Entry 8C02 (electron microscopy, 4.09 A resolution (low resolution: residue-level contacts below are approximate; hydrogen-bond / salt-bridge calls are withheld)); this record covers chains A and B.

# Chain A
Name: Solute carrier family 40 member 1
From: Homo sapiens
Reference sequence: Q9NP59 (S40A1_HUMAN); residue numbers follow UniProt; this construct covers 2-571
Amino-acid sequence (580 residues; numbered 0 to 579; the number before each row is that of its first residue; numbering starts at 0):
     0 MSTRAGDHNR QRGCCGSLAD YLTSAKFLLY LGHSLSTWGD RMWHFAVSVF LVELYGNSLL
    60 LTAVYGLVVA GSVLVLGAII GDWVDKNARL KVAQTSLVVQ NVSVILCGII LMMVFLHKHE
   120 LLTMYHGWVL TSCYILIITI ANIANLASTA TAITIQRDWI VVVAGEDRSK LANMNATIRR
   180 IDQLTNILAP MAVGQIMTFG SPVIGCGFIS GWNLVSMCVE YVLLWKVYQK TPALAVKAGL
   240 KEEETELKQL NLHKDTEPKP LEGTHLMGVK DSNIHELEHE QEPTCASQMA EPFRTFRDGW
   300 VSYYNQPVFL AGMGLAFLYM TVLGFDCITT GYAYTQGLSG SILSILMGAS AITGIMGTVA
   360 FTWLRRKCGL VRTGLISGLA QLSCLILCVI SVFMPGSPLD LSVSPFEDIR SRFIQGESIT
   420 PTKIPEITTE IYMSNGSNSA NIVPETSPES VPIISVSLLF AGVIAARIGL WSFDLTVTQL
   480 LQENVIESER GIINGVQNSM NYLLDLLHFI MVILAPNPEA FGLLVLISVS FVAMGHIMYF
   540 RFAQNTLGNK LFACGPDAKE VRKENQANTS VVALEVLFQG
Unresolved in the structure: 0-17, 237-285, 395-448, 550-579
Sequence notes: initiating methionine (0); expression tag (1, 572-579)
Curated features (UniProtKB/Swiss-Prot):
  - binding site (Fe cation): Asp39, His43, Cys326, His507
  - glycosylation: Asn434 (N-linked (GlcNAc...) asparagine)
  - natural variant: Tyr64 (Y64N: In HFE4), Ala77 (A77D: In HFE4), Gly80 (G80S: In HFE4; G80V: In HFE4), Asn144 (N144D: In HFE4; N144H: In HFE4; N144T: In HFE4), Asp157 (D157G: In HFE4), Val162 (deletion: In HFE4), Asn174 (N174I: In iron overload), Asp181 (D181V: In HFE4), Gln182 (Q182H: In HFE4), Gln248 (Q248H: Associated with mild anemia and a tendency to iron loading. Prevents hepcidin/HAMP-induced degradation. Protects against severe malaria disease), Gly267 (G267D: In HFE4), Asp270 (D270V: In HFE4), 3 further natural variant entries in UniProt
  - mutagenesis: Arg88 (R88G: Reduces protein stability. Loss of cell surface localization. Loss of iron export activity. Increases intracellular manganese), Asp157 (D157Y: Loss of iron export activity. Loss of cell surface localization. Increases intracellular manganese), Leu170 (L170F: Loss of iron export activity), Lys236 (K236R: No loss of ubiquitination; when associated with R-253), Lys240 (K240E: Loss of HAMP-induced endocytosis), Lys253 (K253R: No loss of ubiquitination; when associated with R-236), Cys326 (C326S: Complete loss of HAMP-dependent ubiquitination. Does not affect protein stability. Does not affect cell surface localization), Ser338 (S338R: Reduces protein stability), Tyr501 (Y501C: About 90% loss of HAMP binding), Asp504 (D504N: About 95% loss of HAMP binding)
What the authors report for this chain:
  - conformationally variable residues (loop rearrangement): Cys326
  - mutagenesis - Y318A, Y318S: abolished expression
  - mutagenesis - D504A: decreased expression
  - mutagenesis - R466A: unchanged expression
  - mutagenesis - Y501S, D504A: abolished binding to TMR-hepcidin
  - mutagenesis - V68S, R466A (Kd 501 nM): decreased binding to TMR-hepcidin
  - mutagenesis - L469A (Kd 57 nM), L469S (Kd 94 nM), W470S (Kd 227 nM): unchanged binding to TMR-hepcidin

# Chain B
Name: Sybody3
From: synthetic construct
Notes: antibody fragment or engineered binder
Amino-acid sequence (146 residues; numbered 3 to 174; 26 numbers in that range are skipped by the numbering (no residue carries them; nothing is unmodelled there); the number before each row is that of its first residue):
     3 QVQLVESGGG LVQAGGSLRL SCAASGFPVA WNEMRWYRQA PGKEREWVAA IASIGVTTYY
    63 ADSVKGRFTI SRDNAKNTVY LQMNSLKPED TAVYYCNVKD YGMAFWYYDY WGQGTQVTV
   148 SAGRAGEQKL ISEEDLNSAV DHHHHHH
Unresolved in the structure: 3, 150-174
Disulfide bonds: Cys24-Cys98

# Chain A / chain B interface
Contacting residue pairs (31):
  Phe44(A) with Phe107(B); Trp108(B)
  Ser47(A) with Met105(B)
  Val51(A) with Met105(B)
  Glu52(A) with Trp108(B); Tyr110(B)
  Asn56(A) with Tyr103(B)
  Ile186(A) with Phe107(B)
  Gly193(A) with Trp108(B)
  Met196(A) with Trp108(B)
  Thr197(A) with Trp108(B)
  Tyr333(A) with Gly104(B); Met105(B)
  Gln335(A) with Pro30(B)
  Gly336(A) with Trp33(B); Asn34(B)
  Leu337(A) with Trp33(B); Asn34(B)
  Ser338(A) with Trp33(B); Asn34(B); Ser55(B); Asp102(B)
  Gly339(A) with Asp102(B); Met105(B); Ala106(B)
  Leu342(A) with Ala106(B)
  Ser343(A) with Ala106(B); Phe107(B)
  Met346(A) with Ala106(B)
  Val450(A) with Trp33(B)
  Val455(A) with Ile56(B)
Interface residues without a listed pair, chain A (27 interface residues in all): Val48, Pro189, Met190, Ile327, Ser340, Ile341, Ile452

# In short
Chain A and chain B form an interface of 27 and 13 residues respectively. Curated annotation (UniProt) lists 4
Fe cation-binding residues and 10 mutagenesis sites on chain A. The paper reports that Y318A and Y318S of
chain A abolish expression; conformational variability at Cys326(A); 9 substitutions were tested in all.
Here chain A is Solute carrier family 40 member 1 (Homo sapiens) and chain B is Sybody3 (synthetic construct).
Entry 8C02 (Structure of SLC40/ferroportin in complex with synthetic nanobody Sy3 in occluded conformation)
was determined by electron microscopy (same publication as 8BZY and 8C03).
